Entry 5WMN (X-ray diffraction, 1.82 A resolution); this record covers chains A and E of the 3 polymer chains in the assembly.

== Chain A ==
Protein: HLA class I histocompatibility antigen, B-7 alpha chain
From: Homo sapiens
UniProt: P01889 (1B07_HUMAN); residues 1-276 here correspond to UniProt positions 25-300 (UniProt number = residue number + 24)
Amino-acid sequence (276 residues; row label = number of the first residue in the row):
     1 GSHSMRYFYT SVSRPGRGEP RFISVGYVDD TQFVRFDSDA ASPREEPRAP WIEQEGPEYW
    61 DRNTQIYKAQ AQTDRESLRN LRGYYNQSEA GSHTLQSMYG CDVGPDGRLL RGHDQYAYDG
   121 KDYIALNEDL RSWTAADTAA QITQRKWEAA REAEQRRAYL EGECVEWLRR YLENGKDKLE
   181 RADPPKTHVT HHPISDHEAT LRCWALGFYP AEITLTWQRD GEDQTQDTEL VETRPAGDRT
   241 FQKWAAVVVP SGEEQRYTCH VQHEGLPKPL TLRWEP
Cystine bridges: Cys-101/Cys-164, Cys-203/Cys-259

== Chain E ==
Protein: SPI peptide from Influenza A virus
Amino-acid sequence (9 residues; numbered 1 to 9; the number before each row is that of its first residue):
     1 SPIVPSFDM

== Chain A / chain E interface ==
Pairs across the interface (47):
  Tyr-7(A) with Ser-1(E), hydrogen bond (side chain-backbone); Pro-2(E)
  Tyr-9(A) with Pro-2(E)
  Tyr-59(A) with Ser-1(E)
  Arg-62(A) with Val-4(E)
  Asn-63(A) with Ser-1(E); Pro-2(E)
  Ile-66(A) with Pro-2(E); Ile-3(E); Pro-5(E)
  Tyr-67(A) with Pro-2(E)
  Ala-69(A) with Pro-5(E), hydrophobic
  Gln-70(A) with Pro-5(E); Ser-6(E), hydrogen bond
  Thr-73(A) with Ser-6(E); Phe-7(E); Asp-8(E)
  Glu-76(A) with Asp-8(E)
  Ser-77(A) with Asp-8(E); Met-9(E), hydrogen bond (side chain-backbone)
  Asn-80(A) with Asp-8(E); Met-9(E), hydrogen bond (side chain-backbone)
  Leu-81(A) with Met-9(E), hydrophobic
  Tyr-84(A) with Met-9(E), hydrogen bond (side chain-backbone)
  Leu-95(A) with Met-9(E), hydrophobic
  Tyr-99(A) with Pro-2(E); Ile-3(E), hydrogen bond (side chain-backbone)
  Tyr-116(A) with Met-9(E), hydrophobic
  Tyr-123(A) with Met-9(E), hydrophobic
  Thr-143(A) with Met-9(E), hydrogen bond (side chain-backbone)
  Lys-146(A) with Asp-8(E), hydrogen bond (side chain-backbone); Met-9(E), hydrogen bond (side chain-backbone)
  Trp-147(A) with Phe-7(E); Asp-8(E), hydrogen bond (side chain-backbone); Met-9(E), hydrophobic
  Ala-150(A) with Phe-7(E), hydrophobic
  Glu-152(A) with Ser-6(E); Phe-7(E), hydrogen bond (side chain-backbone)
  Gln-155(A) with Ile-3(E); Val-4(E), hydrogen bond (side chain-backbone)
  Arg-156(A) with Ile-3(E); Ser-6(E)
  Tyr-159(A) with Ser-1(E), hydrogen bond (side chain-backbone); Pro-2(E); Ile-3(E), hydrophobic
  Trp-167(A) with Ser-1(E)
  Tyr-171(A) with Ser-1(E), hydrogen bond (side chain-backbone)
Also at the interface, not in a pair above, chain A (31 interface residues in all): Met-5, Glu-45

== Summary ==
The interface between chain A and chain E involves 31 residues on one side and 9 on the other; the contacts
include 14 hydrogen bonds. Polar contacts include Tyr-7(A)/Ser-1(E), Gln-70(A)/Ser-6(E) and
Ser-77(A)/Met-9(E).
Here chain A is HLA class I histocompatibility antigen, B-7 alpha chain (Homo sapiens) and chain E is SPI
peptide from Influenza A virus. Entry 5WMN (Crystal Structure of HLA-B7 in complex with SPI, an influenza
peptide) was determined by X-ray diffraction, deposited together with 5WMO, 5WMP, 5WMQ and 5WMR.
